8SOK - chains D and E of the 6 polymer chains in the assembly; structure by electron microscopy, 4.10 A resolution (low resolution: residue-level contacts below are approximate; hydrogen-bond / salt-bridge calls are withheld).

Chain D:
Name: Protection of telomeres protein 1
Organism: Homo sapiens
UniProtKB: Q9NUX5 (POTE1_HUMAN); residue numbers follow UniProt; this construct covers 2-634
Chain sequence (646 residues; numbered -7 to 634 plus 4 insertion-coded residues; the number before each row is that of its first residue; a row labelled like 320A-320D holds insertion residues (320A, then the next letters in order); numbers below 1 keep their minus sign (Met-7 is residue -7)):
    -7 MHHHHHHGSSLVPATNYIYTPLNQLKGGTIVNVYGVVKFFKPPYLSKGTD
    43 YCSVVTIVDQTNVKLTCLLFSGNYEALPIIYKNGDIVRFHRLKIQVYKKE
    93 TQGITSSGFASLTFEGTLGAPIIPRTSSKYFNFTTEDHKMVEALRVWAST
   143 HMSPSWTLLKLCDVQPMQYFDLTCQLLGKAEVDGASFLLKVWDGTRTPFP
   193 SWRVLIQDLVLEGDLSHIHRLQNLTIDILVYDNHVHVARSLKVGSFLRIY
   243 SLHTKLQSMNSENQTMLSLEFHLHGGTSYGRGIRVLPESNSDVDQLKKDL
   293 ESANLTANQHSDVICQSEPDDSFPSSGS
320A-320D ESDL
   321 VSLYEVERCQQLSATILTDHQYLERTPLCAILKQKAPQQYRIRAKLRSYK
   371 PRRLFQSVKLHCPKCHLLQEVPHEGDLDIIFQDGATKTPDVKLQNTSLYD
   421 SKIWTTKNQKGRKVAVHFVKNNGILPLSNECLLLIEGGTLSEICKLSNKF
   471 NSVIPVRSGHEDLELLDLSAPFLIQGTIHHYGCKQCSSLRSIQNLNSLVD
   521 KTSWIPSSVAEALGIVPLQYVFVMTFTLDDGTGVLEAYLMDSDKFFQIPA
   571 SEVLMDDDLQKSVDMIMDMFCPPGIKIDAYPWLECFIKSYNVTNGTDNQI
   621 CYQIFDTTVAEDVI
Disordered / not traced: -7 to 5, 146-148
Construct notes: initiating methionine (-7); expression tag (-6 to 1); insertion (320A-320D)
Bound ions: Zn2+: Cys382, Cys385, Cys503, Cys506
Swiss-Prot annotation at these positions:
  - region (DNA-binding): Lys33 to Thr48, Ser270 to Arg273
  - site: Ser243 (DNA-binding)
From the paper describing this entry:
  - mutagenesis - S317D/S318D/S320D/S322D, S317D/S318D/S320D: increased binding to CST complex subunit CTC1
  - mutagenesis - S317A/S318A/S320A: abolished binding to CST complex subunit CTC1

Chain E:
Name: TPP1
Organism: Human enterovirus 71
Notes: EC 3.4.22.29, 3.6.1.15, 3.4.22.28, 2.7.7.48
UniProtKB: chimeric construct of B6F2F5, Q96AP0: residues -248 to -9 from B6F2F5 (B6F2F5_HE71) positions 2-241 (UniProt number = residue number + 250); residues 1-251 from Q96AP0 positions 1-251 (same numbers)
Chain sequence (529 residues; numbered -277 to 251; the number before each row is that of its first residue; numbers below 1 keep their minus sign (Met-277 is residue -277)):
  -277 MWSHPQFEKGGGSGGGSGGSAWSHPQFEKGSVSKGEELFTGVVPILVELD
  -227 GDVNGHKFSVSGEGEGDATYGKLTLKFICTTGKLPVPWPTLVTTLTYGVQ
  -177 CFSRYPDHMKQHDFFKSAMPEGYVQERTIFFKDDGNYKTRAEVKFEGDTL
  -127 VNRIELKGIDFKEDGNILGHKLEYNYNSHNVYIMADKQKNGIKVNFKIRH
   -77 NIEDGSVQLADHYQQNTPIGDGPVLLPDNHYLSTQSALSKDPNEKRDHMV
   -27 LLEFVTAAGITLGMDELYKENLYFQGGSMAGSGRLVLRPWIRELILGSET
    23 PSSPRAGQLLEVLQDAEAAVAGPSHAPDTSDVGATLLVSDGTHSVRCLVT
    73 REALDTSDWEEKEFGFRGTEGRLLLLQDCGVHVQVAEGGAPAEFYLQVDR
   123 FSLLPTEQPRLRVPGCNQDLDVQKKLYDCLEEHLSESTSSNAGLSLSQLL
   173 DEMREDQEHQGALVCLAESCLTLEGPCTAPPVTHWAASRCKATGEAVYTV
   223 PSSMLCISENDQLILSSLGPCQRTQGPEL
Disordered / not traced: -277 to 174, 242-251
Construct notes: initiating methionine (-277); expression tag (-276 to -249); linker (-8 to 0)

Interface between chain D and chain E:
Residue-residue contacts (89):
  Pro357(D) with Asp233(E); Ile236(E); Leu237(E)
  Gln358(D) with Leu237(E); Leu240(E)
  Gln359(D) with Leu237(E); Leu240(E); Gly241(E)
  Pro371(D) with Tyr220(E)
  Arg373(D) with Glu217(E)
  Leu374(D) with Trp207(E)
  Phe375(D) with Trp207(E); Ser210(E); Arg211(E); Ala214(E)
  Gln376(D) with Glu217(E); Val219(E); Tyr220(E)
  Ser377(D) with Trp207(E)
  Lys379(D) with Tyr220(E); Thr221(E)
  His386(D) with Ser224(E); Leu227(E); Cys228(E); Ile229(E)
  Leu387(D) with Ser224(E)
  Leu388(D) with Leu227(E)
  Glu390(D) with Thr221(E)
  His393(D) with Arg211(E)
  Trp424(D) with Val186(E); Glu190(E); Leu193(E); Leu195(E)
  Thr426(D) with Leu193(E); Thr194(E); Leu195(E)
  Lys427(D) with Leu195(E); Glu196(E); Gly197(E)
  Asn428(D) with Glu196(E); Gly197(E)
  Gln429(D) with Thr194(E); Glu196(E); Gly197(E)
  Arg432(D) with Leu193(E); Thr194(E)
  Phe438(D) with Leu185(E)
  Leu445(D) with His181(E)
  Pro446(D) with His181(E)
  Cys451(D) with Leu185(E)
  Glu462(D) with Cys192(E); Leu193(E); Thr194(E)
  Lys465(D) with Cys192(E)
  Leu466(D) with Ala189(E); Cys192(E)
  Phe470(D) with Leu185(E); Leu188(E)
  Val543(D) with Tyr220(E)
  Met544(D) with Tyr220(E)
  Thr545(D) with Tyr220(E)
  Tyr558(D) with Val222(E); Met226(E); Leu227(E)
  Met560(D) with Leu227(E)
  Val573(D) with Trp207(E)
  Leu574(D) with Thr205(E)
  Met575(D) with Thr205(E)
  Asp577(D) with Thr205(E); His206(E)
  Gln580(D) with Thr205(E); His206(E); Trp207(E)
  Lys581(D) with His206(E)
  Asp584(D) with His206(E); Trp207(E)
  Ser609(D) with Leu237(E)
  Tyr610(D) with Met226(E); Cys228(E); Asp233(E)
  Asn611(D) with Ser230(E); Asp233(E)
  Val612(D) with Ser225(E); Met226(E)
  Asn614(D) with Ser225(E); Met226(E)
  Cys621(D) with Met226(E)
  Gln623(D) with Leu227(E); Cys228(E)
Also at the interface, not in a pair above, chain D (63 interface residues in all): Tyr342, Lys370, Val378, Val391, Pro392, Lys422, Thr425, Val434, Val436, Leu447, Ser448, Ser461, Lys469, Val583, Lys608
Also at the interface, not in a pair above, chain E (39 interface residues in all): Gln182, Pro202, Ala208, Ala218

In short:
63 residues of chain D face 39 of chain E across their interface. Cys382(D), Cys385(D), Cys503(D) and
Cys506(D) coordinate Zn2+. The paper reports that S317D/S318D/S320D/S322D and S317D/S318D/S320D of chain D
increase binding to CST complex subunit CTC1; S317A/S318A/S320A of chain D abolish binding to CST complex
subunit CTC1.
Here chain D is Protection of telomeres protein 1 (Homo sapiens) and chain E is TPP1 (Human enterovirus 71).
Entry 8SOK (Cryo-EM structure of human CST bound to POT1(ESDL)/TPP1 in the presence of telomeric ssDNA) was
determined by electron microscopy, deposited together with 8SOJ.
